5SB3 - chains B and E of the 6 polymer chains in the assembly; structure by X-ray diffraction, 2.20 A resolution.

[Chain B]
Protein: Tubulin beta-2B chain
Source organism: Bos taurus
Reference sequence: Q6B856 (TBB2B_BOVIN); the author numbering skips numbers that UniProt does not, so the offset changes along the chain: 1-42 = UniProt 1-42; 45-360 = UniProt 43-358; 369-455 = UniProt 359-445
Amino-acid sequence (445 residues; row label = number of the first residue in the row; note: 10 numbers in that range are skipped by the numbering (no residue carries them; nothing is unmodelled there)):
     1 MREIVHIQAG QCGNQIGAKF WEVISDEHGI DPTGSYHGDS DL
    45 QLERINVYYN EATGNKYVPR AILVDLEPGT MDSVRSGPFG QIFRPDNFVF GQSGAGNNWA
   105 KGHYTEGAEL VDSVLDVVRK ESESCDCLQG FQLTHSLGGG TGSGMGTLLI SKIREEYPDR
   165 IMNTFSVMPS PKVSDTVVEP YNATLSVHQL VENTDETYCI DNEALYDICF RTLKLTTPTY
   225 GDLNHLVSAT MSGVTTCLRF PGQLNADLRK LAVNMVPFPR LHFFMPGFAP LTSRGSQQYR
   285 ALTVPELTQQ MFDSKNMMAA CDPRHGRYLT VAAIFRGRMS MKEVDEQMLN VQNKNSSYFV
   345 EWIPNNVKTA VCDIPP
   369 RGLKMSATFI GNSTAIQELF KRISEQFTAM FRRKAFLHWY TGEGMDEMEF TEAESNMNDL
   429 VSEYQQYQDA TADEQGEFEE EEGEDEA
Unresolved in the structure: 278-281, 438-455
Curated features (UniProtKB/Swiss-Prot):
  - motif: Met-1 to Ile-4 (MREI motif)
  - binding site (GTP): Gln-11, Glu-71, Ser-140, Gly-144, Thr-145, Gly-146, Asn-206, Asn-228
  - binding site (Mg(2+)): Glu-71
  - modified residue: Ser-40 (Phosphoserine), Thr-57 (Phosphothreonine), Lys-60 (N6-acetyllysine), Ser-174 (Phosphoserine), Thr-287 (Phosphothreonine), Thr-292 (Phosphothreonine), Arg-320 (Omega-N-methylarginine), Glu-448 (5-glutamyl polyglutamate)
  - cross-link (Glycyl lysine isopeptide (Lys-Gly)): Lys-60 (interchain with G-Cter in ubiquitin), Lys-326 (interchain with G-Cter in ubiquitin)
Ion coordination: Mg2+: Gln-11 (together with GDP); Ca2+ near Glu-113 (its only coordinating residue here)
Residues lining bound ligands:
  - 47F (N-[4-(2-anilino-1,3-thiazol-4-yl)phenyl]acetamide): Gly-100, Asn-101, Asn-102, Lys-105, Trp-407
  - GDP (guanosine-5'-diphosphate): Gly-10, Gln-11, Cys-12, Gln-15, Ile-16, Asp-69, Asn-101, Ser-140, Gly-142, Gly-143, Gly-144, Thr-145, Gly-146, Ser-147, Val-171, Pro-173, Val-177, Asp-179, Glu-183, Asn-206, Leu-209, Tyr-224, Leu-227, Asn-228
What the authors report for this chain:
  - binding site for 47F: Asn-102, Trp-407

[Chain E]
Protein: Stathmin-4
Source organism: Rattus norvegicus
Reference sequence: P63043 (STMN4_RAT); residues 5-145 here correspond to UniProt positions 49-189 (UniProt number = residue number + 44)
Amino-acid sequence (143 residues; row label = number of the first residue in the row):
     3 MADMEVIELN KCTSGQSFEV ILKPPSFDGV PEFNASLPRR RDPSLEEIQK KLEAAEERRK
    63 YQEAELLKHL AEKREHEREV IQKAIEENNN FIKMAKEKLA QKMESNKENR EAHLAAMLER
   123 LQEKDKHAEE VRKNKELKEE ASR
Unresolved in the structure: 3-5, 29-43, 142-145
Sequence notes: initiating methionine (3); expression tag (4)
Curated features (UniProtKB/Swiss-Prot):
  - modified residue: Ser-46 (Phosphoserine)

[Interface between chain B and chain E]
Residue-residue contacts - 25 pairs, chain B then chain E:
  His-107(B) with Lys-75(E), hydrogen bond
  Tyr-108(B) with His-78(E), hydrogen bond; Glu-79(E); Val-82(E), hydrophobic; Ile-83(E)
  Leu-152(B) with Glu-79(E)
  Ser-155(B) with Leu-72(E); Lys-75(E); Arg-76(E), hydrogen bond
  Lys-156(B) with Arg-76(E)
  Arg-158(B) with Leu-68(E)
  Glu-159(B) with Leu-69(E); Leu-72(E); Arg-76(E), salt bridge
  Pro-162(B) with Glu-65(E)
  Gln-193(B) with Lys-75(E)
  Glu-196(B) with His-71(E), salt bridge
  Thr-409(B) with Glu-89(E)
  Glu-411(B) with Val-82(E); Ala-86(E)
  Gly-412(B) with Val-82(E); Lys-85(E); Ala-86(E)
  Met-413(B) with Val-82(E)
  Glu-417(B) with His-78(E), salt bridge
Other interface residues (no listed pair), chain B (17 interface residues in all): Thr-109, Gly-410

[Summary]
The interface between chain B and chain E involves 17 residues on one side and 14 on the other, with 3
hydrogen bonds and 3 salt bridges. Polar contacts include Glu-159(B)/Arg-76(E), Glu-196(B)/His-71(E) and
Glu-417(B)/His-78(E). Bound to chain B: GDP and compound 47F. From the paper: a binding site for 47F at
Asn-102(B) and Trp-407(B).
Chain B is Tubulin beta-2B chain (Bos taurus) and chain E is Stathmin-4 (Rattus norvegicus); the structure,
Tubulin-todalam-4-complex, was determined by X-ray diffraction (same publication as 5SB4, 5SB5, 5SB6, 5SB7 and
7Z7D).
